9HJT - chains A and K of the 7 polymer chains in the assembly; structure by electron microscopy, 3.26 A resolution.

== Chain A ==
Name: E3 ubiquitin-protein ligase ZFP91
Source organism: Homo sapiens
Notes: EC 2.3.2.27
UniProt: Q96JP5 (ZFP91_HUMAN); residues -289 to 280 here correspond to UniProt positions 1-570 (UniProt number = residue number + 290)
Amino-acid sequence (570 residues; each row starts with the number of its first residue; numbers below 1 keep their minus sign (Met-289 is residue -289)):
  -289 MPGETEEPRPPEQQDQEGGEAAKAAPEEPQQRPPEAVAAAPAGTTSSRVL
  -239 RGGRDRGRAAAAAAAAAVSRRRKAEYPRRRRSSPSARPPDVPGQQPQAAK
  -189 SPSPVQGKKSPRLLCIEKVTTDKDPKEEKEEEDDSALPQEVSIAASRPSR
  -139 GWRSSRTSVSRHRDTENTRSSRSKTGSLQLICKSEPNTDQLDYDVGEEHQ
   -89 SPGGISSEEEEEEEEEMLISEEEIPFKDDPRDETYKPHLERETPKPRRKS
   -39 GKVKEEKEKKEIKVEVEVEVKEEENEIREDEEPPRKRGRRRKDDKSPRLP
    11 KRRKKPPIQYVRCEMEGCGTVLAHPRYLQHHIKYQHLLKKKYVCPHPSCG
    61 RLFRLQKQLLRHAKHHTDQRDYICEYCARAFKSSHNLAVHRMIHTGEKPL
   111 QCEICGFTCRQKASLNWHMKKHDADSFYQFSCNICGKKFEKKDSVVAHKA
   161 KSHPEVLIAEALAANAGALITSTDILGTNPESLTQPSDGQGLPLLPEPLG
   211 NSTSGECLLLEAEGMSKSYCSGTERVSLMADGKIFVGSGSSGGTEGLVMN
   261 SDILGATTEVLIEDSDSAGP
Unresolved in the structure: -289 to 13, 168-280
Bound ions: Zn2+ site 1: Cys23, Cys28, His41, His46; Zn2+ site 2: Cys54, Cys59, His72, His76; Zn2+ site 3: Cys84, Cys87, His100, His104; Zn2+ site 4: Cys112, Cys115, His128, His132; Zn2+ site 5: Cys142, Cys145, His158, His163
Swiss-Prot annotation at these positions:
  - zinc finger: Val21 to His46 (C2H2-type 1), Tyr52 to His76 (C2H2-type 2), Tyr82 to His104 (C2H2-type 3), Leu110 to His132 (C2H2-type 4), Phe140 to His163 (C2H2-type 5)
  - region: Leu48 to Asp78 (Interaction with MAP3K14/NIK)
  - modified residue (Phosphoserine): Ser-207, Ser-187

== Chain K ==
Molecule: 31-nt DNA strand
Sequence (31 nucleotides; numbered 1 to 31; the number before each row is that of its first residue):
     1 GCGACCTGCCCCTTTAAGAGCACCCCCCTCC

== How chain A and chain K interact ==
Contacting residue pairs - 41 pairs, chain A then chain K:
  Lys15(A) - DC24(K)  phosphate contact
  Leu32(A) - DA22(K)  phosphate contact
  Ala33(A) - DA22(K)  hydrogen bond to the phosphate
  His34(A) - DC23(K)  phosphate contact
  Tyr37(A) - DA22(K)  phosphate contact
  Tyr37(A) - DC23(K)  hydrogen bond to the phosphate
  Gln45(A) - DG20(K)  phosphate contact
  Phe63(A) - DG18(K)  phosphate contact
  Arg64(A) - DG20(K)  salt bridge to the phosphate
  Lys67(A) - DG20(K)  base contact
  Lys67(A) - DC21(K)  base contact
  Gln68(A) - DG18(K)  sugar contact
  Gln68(A) - DA19(K)  hydrogen bond to the phosphate
  Arg71(A) - DG18(K)  hydrogen bond to the base
  Arg71(A) - DA19(K)  hydrogen bond to the base
  Arg71(A) - DG20(K)  base contact
  His72(A) - DG18(K)  salt bridge to the phosphate
  His75(A) - DA17(K)  salt bridge to the phosphate
  Arg80(A) - DA16(K)  salt bridge to the phosphate
  Arg89(A) - DT15(K)  salt bridge to the phosphate
  Phe91(A) - DT15(K)  phosphate contact
  Phe91(A) - DA16(K)  phosphate contact
  Lys92(A) - DA17(K)  phosphate contact
  His95(A) - DA17(K)  base contact
  His95(A) - DG18(K)  base contact
  Asn96(A) - DA17(K)  base contact
  His100(A) - DT15(K)  salt bridge to the phosphate
  Phe117(A) - DT13(K)  phosphate contact
  Arg120(A) - DT14(K)  salt bridge to the phosphate
  Gln121(A) - DT14(K)  base contact
  Gln121(A) - DT15(K)  hydrogen bond to the base
  Gln121(A) - DA16(K)  base contact
  Ala123(A) - DT14(K)  base contact
  Ser124(A) - DT13(K)  phosphate contact
  Ser124(A) - DT14(K)  base contact
  Trp127(A) - DC11(K)  sugar contact
  Trp127(A) - DC12(K)  hydrogen bond to the phosphate
  Trp127(A) - DT13(K)  base contact
  Ala160(A) - DG18(K)  phosphate contact
  Lys161(A) - DA17(K)  hydrogen bond to the base
  Lys161(A) - DG18(K)  hydrogen bond to the sugar
Interface residues without a listed pair, chain A (34 interface residues in all): Thr30, His40, His41, Arg61, Ile103, Val156

== In short ==
34 residues of chain A and 14 residues of chain K are in contact; the contacts include 9 hydrogen bonds and 7
salt bridges. Polar pairs include Arg71(A)-DG18(K), Arg71(A)-DA19(K) and Gln121(A)-DT15(K). Cys23(A),
Cys28(A), His41(A) and His46(A) coordinate Zn2+ site 1.
Here chain A is E3 ubiquitin-protein ligase ZFP91 (Homo sapiens) and chain K is a 31-nt DNA strand. Entry 9HJT
(Structure of Zincore (SEPHS1:QRICH1) binding to ZFP91 on DNA) was determined by electron microscopy,
deposited together with 9HJU.
